Entry 6P8D (X-ray diffraction, 2.10 A resolution); this record covers chains A and C of the 3 polymer chains in the assembly.

# Chain A
Molecule: Antibody VFP6.01 heavy chain
From: Mus musculus
Notes: antibody fragment or engineered binder
Amino-acid sequence (218 residues; each row starts with the number of its first residue; note: 5 numbers in that range are skipped by the numbering (no residue carries them; nothing is unmodelled there); a row labelled like 129A-129F holds insertion residues (129A, then the next letters in order)):
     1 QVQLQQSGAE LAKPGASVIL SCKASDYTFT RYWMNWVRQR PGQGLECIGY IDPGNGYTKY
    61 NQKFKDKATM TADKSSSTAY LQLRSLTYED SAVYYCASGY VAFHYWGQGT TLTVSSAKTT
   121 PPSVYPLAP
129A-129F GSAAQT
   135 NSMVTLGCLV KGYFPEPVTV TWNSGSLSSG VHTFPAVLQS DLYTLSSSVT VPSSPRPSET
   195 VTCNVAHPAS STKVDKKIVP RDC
Not modelled in the structure: 129A-129F, 217
Cystine bridges: Cys22-Cys96, Cys142-Cys197

# Chain C
Molecule: HIV fusion peptide residue 512-519
Amino-acid sequence (8 residues; row label = number of the first residue in the row):
    42 AVGIGAVF

# Interface between chain A and chain C
Residue-residue contacts (13; chain A residue first):
  Arg31(A) - Ala42(C)
  Arg31(A) - Val43(C)  hydrogen bond (backbone-backbone)
  Tyr32(A) - Val43(C)
  Trp33(A) - Ala42(C)
  Trp33(A) - Phe49(C)
  Asn35(A) - Phe49(C)
  Tyr50(A) - Phe49(C)  hydrogen bond (side chain-backbone)
  Asp52(A) - Ala42(C)
  Tyr100(A) - Gly44(C)
  Tyr100(A) - Ile45(C)  hydrogen bond (backbone-backbone)
  Val101(A) - Ile45(C)
  Ala102(A) - Ile45(C)  hydrogen bond (backbone-backbone)
  Ala102(A) - Ala47(C)  hydrophobic
Interface residues without a listed pair, chain C (7 interface residues in all): Gly46

# In short
9 residues of chain A and 7 residues of chain C are in contact; the contacts include 4 hydrogen bonds. Among
the polar pairs are Tyr50(A)-Phe49(C), Arg31(A)-Val43(C) and Tyr100(A)-Ile45(C).
Chain A is Antibody VFP6.01 heavy chain (Mus musculus) and chain C is HIV fusion peptide residue 512-519; the
structure, Vaccine-elicited murine FP-targeting antibody vFP6.01 in complex with HIV fusion peptide (residue
512-519), was determined by X-ray diffraction.
